Entry 3BZG (X-ray diffraction, 1.91 A resolution); this record covers chain A.

Chain A:
Molecule: UV endonuclease
Organism: Thermus thermophilus
Reference sequence: Q746K1 (Q746K1_THET2); residues 1-280 here = UniProt positions 1-280
Chain sequence (301 residues; numbered -20 to 280; the number before each row is that of its first residue; numbers below 1 keep their minus sign (Met-20 is residue -20)):
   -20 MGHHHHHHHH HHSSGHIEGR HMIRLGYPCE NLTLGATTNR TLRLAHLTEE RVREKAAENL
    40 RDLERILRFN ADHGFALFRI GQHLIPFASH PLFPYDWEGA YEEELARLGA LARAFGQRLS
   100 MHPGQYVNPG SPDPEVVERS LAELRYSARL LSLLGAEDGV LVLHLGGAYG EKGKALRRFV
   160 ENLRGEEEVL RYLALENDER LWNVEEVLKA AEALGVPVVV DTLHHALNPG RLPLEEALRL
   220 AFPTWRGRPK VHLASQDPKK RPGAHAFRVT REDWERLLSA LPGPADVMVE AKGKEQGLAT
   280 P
Disordered / not traced: -20 to 0, 279-280
Sequence notes: expression tag (-20 to 0)
Reported in the primary citation:
  - mutagenesis - K229A: decreased catalytic activity on all tested DNA substrates
  - conformationally variable residues (side-chain flip): Glu175, His231

Overview:
The paper reports that K229A reduces catalytic activity on all tested DNA substrates; conformational
variability at Glu175 and His231.
Chain A is UV endonuclease (Thermus thermophilus); the structure, UVDE pH4.4, was determined by X-ray
diffraction together with 3BZJ, 3C0L, 3C0Q and 3C0S from the same study.
